PDB entry 1X0X | X-ray diffraction, 2.75 A resolution | chain A

# Chain A
Molecule: Glycerol-3-phosphate dehydrogenase [NAD+], cytoplasmic
Source organism: Homo sapiens
Notes: EC 1.1.1.8
Reference sequence: P21695 (GPDA_HUMAN); residue numbers follow UniProt; this construct covers 1-349
Amino-acid sequence (354 residues; row label = number of the first residue in the row; numbers below 1 keep their minus sign (Gly-4 is residue -4)):
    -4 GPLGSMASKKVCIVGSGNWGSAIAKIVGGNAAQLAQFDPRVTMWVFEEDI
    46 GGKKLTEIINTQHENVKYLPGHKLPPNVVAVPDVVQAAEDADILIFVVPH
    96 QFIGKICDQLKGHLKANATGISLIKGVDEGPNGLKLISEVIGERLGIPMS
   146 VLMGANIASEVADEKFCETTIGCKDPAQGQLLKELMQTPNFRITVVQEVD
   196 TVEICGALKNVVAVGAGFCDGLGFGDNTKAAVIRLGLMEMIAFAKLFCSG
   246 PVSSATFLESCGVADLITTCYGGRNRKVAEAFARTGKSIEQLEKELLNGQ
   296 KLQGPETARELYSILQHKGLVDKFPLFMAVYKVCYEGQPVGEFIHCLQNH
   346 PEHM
Disordered / not traced: -4 to -1
Sequence notes: cloning artifact (-4 to 0)
Swiss-Prot annotation at these positions:
  - active site: Lys204 (Proton acceptor)
  - binding site (NAD(+)): Gly10 to Gly15, Phe41, Phe97, Ala153, Arg269, Lys296, Gln298
  - binding site (substrate): Lys120, Arg269, Asn270
  - modified residue: Ser154 (Phosphoserine), Lys289 (N6-succinyllysine), Tyr326 (Phosphotyrosine)
Residues lining bound ligands: NAD (nicotinamide-adenine-dinucleotide): Ser11, Gly12, Asn13, Trp14, Gly15, Trp39, Phe41, Tyr63, Val92, Val93, Pro94, Phe97, Leu118, Ile119, Lys120, Asn151, Ile152, Ala153, Asn205, Arg269, Gly294, Gln295, Lys296, Gln298
What the authors report for this chain:
  - binding site for sulfate ion: Arg269
  - binding site for NAD: Ser11, Gly12, Asn13, Trp14, Gly15, Phe41, Phe97, Lys120, Ala153, Lys296
  - conformationally variable residues (loop rearrangement, side-chain flip): Phe41, Phe97, Leu292 to Gln298, Lys313
  - contacts within the chain: Lys282-Glu290 (hydrogen bond), Gln286-Glu290 (hydrogen bond), Lys62-Asn293 (water-mediated contact), Tyr63-Gly294 (water-mediated contact)
  - catalytic residues: Lys120, Lys204 (proposed by the authors, not directly observed)

# In short
Bound to chain A: NAD. UniProt lists active-site residue Lys204, 12 NAD+-binding residues and 3
substrate-binding residues. From the paper: catalytic residues Lys120 and Lys204; a binding site for NAD at
Ser11, Gly12 and Asn13 among others.
Chain A is Glycerol-3-phosphate dehydrogenase [NAD+], cytoplasmic (Homo sapiens); the structure, Co-Structure
of Homo Sapiens Glycerol-3-Phosphate Dehydrogenase 1 complex with NAD, was determined by X-ray diffraction
(same publication as 1WPQ and 1X0V).
